Entry 2DUI (X-ray diffraction, 1.36 A resolution); this record covers chain A.

[Chain A]
Protein: Green fluorescent protein
From: Aequorea victoria
UniProt: P42212 (GFP_AEQVI); aligned to UniProt positions 1-238 over residues 1-238
Amino-acid sequence (236 residues; row label = number of the first residue in the row; note: 2 numbers in that range are skipped by the numbering (no residue carries them; nothing is unmodelled there)):
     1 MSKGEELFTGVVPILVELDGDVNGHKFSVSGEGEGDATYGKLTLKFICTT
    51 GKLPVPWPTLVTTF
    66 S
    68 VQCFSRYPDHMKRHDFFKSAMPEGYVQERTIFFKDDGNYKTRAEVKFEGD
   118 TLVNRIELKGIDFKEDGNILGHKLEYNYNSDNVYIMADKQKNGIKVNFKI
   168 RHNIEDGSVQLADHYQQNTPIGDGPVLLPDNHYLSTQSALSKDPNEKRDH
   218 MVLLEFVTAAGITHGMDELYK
Unresolved in the structure: 1, 230-238
Covalently attached groups: covalent link Phe64-Ser66; covalent link Ser66-Val68
Modified residues: Ser66 ([(4Z)-2-(1-amino-2-hydroxyethyl)-4-(4-hydroxybenzylidene)-5-oxo-4,5-dihydro-1H-imidazol-1-yl]acetic acid; GYS)
Differences from the reference sequence: chromophore (66, 66, 66); engineered mutation Arg80 (Gln in P42212), Asp148 (His in P42212)
Reported in the primary citation:
  - conformationally variable residues (order/disorder transition): Asp148
  - contacts within the chain: Ser205-Glu222 (hydrogen bond)

[Overview]
From the paper: conformational variability at Asp148; contacts within the chain involving Ser205 and Glu222.
Chain A is Green fluorescent protein (Aequorea victoria); the structure, crystal structure of a green
fluorescent protein variant H148D at pH 9, was determined by X-ray diffraction, deposited together with 2DUE,
2DUF, 2DUG and 2DUH.
